7DPT - chains A and B of the 4 polymer chains in the assembly; structure by electron microscopy, 2.48 A resolution.

== Chain A (and B) ==
Name: CTP synthase
From: Drosophila melanogaster
Notes: EC 6.3.4.2; chain B of this document is another copy of the same molecule, construct and numbering; everything in this record applies to it too
Reference sequence: Q9VUL1 (PYRG_DROME); residues 1-627 here = UniProt positions 1-627
Amino-acid sequence (627 residues; each row starts with the number of its first residue):
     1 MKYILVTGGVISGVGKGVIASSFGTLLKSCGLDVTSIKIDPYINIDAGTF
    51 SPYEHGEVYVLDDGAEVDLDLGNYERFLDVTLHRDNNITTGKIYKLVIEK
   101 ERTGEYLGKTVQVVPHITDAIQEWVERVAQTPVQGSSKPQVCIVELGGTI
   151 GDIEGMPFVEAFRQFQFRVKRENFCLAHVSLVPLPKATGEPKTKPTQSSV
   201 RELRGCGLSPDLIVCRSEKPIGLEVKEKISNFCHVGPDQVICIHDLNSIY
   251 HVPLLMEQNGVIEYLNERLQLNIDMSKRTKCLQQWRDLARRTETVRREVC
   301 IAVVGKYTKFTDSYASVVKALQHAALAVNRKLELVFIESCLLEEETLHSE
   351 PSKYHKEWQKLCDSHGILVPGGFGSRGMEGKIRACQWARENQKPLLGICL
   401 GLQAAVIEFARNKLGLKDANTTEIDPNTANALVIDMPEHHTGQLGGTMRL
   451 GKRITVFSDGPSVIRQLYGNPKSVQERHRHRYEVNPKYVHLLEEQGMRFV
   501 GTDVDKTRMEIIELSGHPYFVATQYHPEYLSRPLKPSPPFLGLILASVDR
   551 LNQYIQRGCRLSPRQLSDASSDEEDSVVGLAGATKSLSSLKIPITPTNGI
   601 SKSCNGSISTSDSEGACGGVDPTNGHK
Disordered / not traced: 557-627
Swiss-Prot annotation at these positions:
  - active site (For GATase activity): Cys399, His526, Glu528
  - modified residue: Ser567 (Phosphoserine), Ser570 (Phosphoserine), Ser571 (Phosphoserine), Ser588 (Phosphoserine), Thr595 (Phosphothreonine)
Covalent attachments: 6-diazenyl-5-oxo-L-norleucine (DON) linked to Cys399
Ligand contacts:
  - 5ZL ([[(2R,3S,4R,5R)-3,4-bis(oxidanyl)-5-(2-oxidanyl-4-phosphonooxy-pyrimidin-1-yl)oxolan-2-yl]methoxy-oxidanyl-phosphoryl] phosphono hydrogen phosphate), molecule 1: Ser12, Gly13, Lys16, Lys38, Asp40, Pro41, Tyr42, His55, Asp68, Asp70, Glu145, Gly147, Gly148, Asp152, Glu154
  - 5ZL, molecule 2: Pro191, Lys192, Thr193, Lys194, Gln197, Lys228
  - ADP (adenosine-5'-diphosphate): Ser12, Gly13, Val14, Gly15, Lys16, Gly17, Val18, Leu69, Asp70, Glu145, Arg216, Ile243, His244, Asp245, Leu246, Ile249, Val252, Asp312
  - 6-diazenyl-5-oxo-L-norleucine (DON): Gly371, Gly372, Phe373, Ile398, Leu400, Gln403, Glu423, Arg479, His480, Arg481, Tyr482, Gln524, His526
  - GTP (guanosine-5'-triphosphate): Gly48, Thr49, Phe50, Ser51, Pro52, Lys306, Tyr307, Phe373, Gly374, Arg376, Leu444, Met448, Arg479, Arg481
From the paper describing this entry:
  - contacts within the chain: Phe50-His55 (pi stacking), Tyr42-Phe50 (pi stacking), His355-Trp358
  - binding site for 6-diazenyl-5-oxo-L-norleucine: Phe373, Cys399
  - catalytic residues: Lys16, Lys38, Asp70, Glu145, Cys399
  - conformationally variable residues (loop rearrangement, side-chain flip): Phe373, His440 to Met448
  - binding site for GTP: Phe50, Leu107, Lys306, Tyr307, Phe373, Arg376, Leu444, Arg479, Arg481
  - specificity-determining residues: Arg481 (proposed by the authors, not directly observed)
  - mutagenesis - F50A, L444A: abolished catalytic activity on GTP
  - binding site for 5ZL: Ser12, Lys16, Lys38, Asp40, His55, Asp70, Gln112, Glu145, Thr149, Asp152, Glu154, Lys192, Thr193, Lys194
  - mutagenesis - K16A, K38A: decreased catalytic activity
  - binding site for ADP: Gly13, Val14, Gly15, Lys16, Arg216, His244, Leu246, Asp312

== Chain A / chain B interface ==
Contacting residue pairs (28; chain A residue first):
  Ile11(A) - Pro185(B)  hydrophobic
  Ile11(A) - Thr188(B)
  Ile11(A) - Lys192(B)
  Ile11(A) - Pro195(B)  hydrophobic
  Ser12(A) - Lys192(B)  hydrogen bond (backbone-side chain)
  Gly13(A) - Thr188(B)  hydrogen bond (backbone-side chain)
  Gly151(A) - Arg201(B)  hydrogen bond (backbone-side chain)
  Asp152(A) - Lys194(B)  salt bridge
  Pro185(A) - Ile11(B)  hydrophobic
  Lys186(A) - Asp245(B)  salt bridge
  Ala187(A) - Asp245(B)
  Thr188(A) - Ile11(B)
  Thr188(A) - Gly13(B)  hydrogen bond (side chain-backbone)
  Thr188(A) - Phe310(B)
  Gly189(A) - Phe310(B)
  Glu190(A) - Phe310(B)
  Lys192(A) - Ile11(B)
  Lys192(A) - Ser12(B)  hydrogen bond (side chain-backbone)
  Lys194(A) - Asp152(B)  salt bridge
  Pro195(A) - Ile11(B)  hydrophobic
  Arg201(A) - Gly151(B)  hydrogen bond (side chain-backbone)
  Glu224(A) - Lys309(B)  salt bridge
  Asp245(A) - Lys186(B)  salt bridge
  Asp245(A) - Ala187(B)
  Lys309(A) - Glu224(B)  salt bridge
  Phe310(A) - Thr188(B)
  Phe310(A) - Gly189(B)
  Phe310(A) - Glu190(B)
Other interface residues (no listed pair), chain A (25 interface residues in all): Val10, Tyr53, Thr149, Ile153, Arg216, Glu218
Other interface residues (no listed pair), chain B (25 interface residues in all): Val10, Tyr53, Thr149, Ile153, Arg216, Glu218

== Overview ==
The chain A/chain B interface involves 25 residues from each chain; the contacts include 6 hydrogen bonds and
6 salt bridges. Among the polar pairs are Asp152(A)-Lys194(B), Lys186(A)-Asp245(B) and Glu224(A)-Lys309(B).
From the paper: catalytic residues Lys16(A), Lys38(A) and Asp70(A) among others; F50A and L444A of chain A
abolish catalytic activity on GTP; 4 substitutions were tested in all.
Both chains are CTP synthase (Drosophila melanogaster). Entry 7DPT (Structural basis for ligand binding modes
of CTP synthase) was determined by electron microscopy (same publication as 7WIZ, 7WJ4 and 7DPW).
